Entry 7JG5 (electron microscopy, 3.40 A resolution); this record covers chains C and F of the 20 polymer chains in the assembly.

Chain C:
Molecule: ATP synthase subunit alpha
Organism: Mycolicibacterium smegmatis
Notes: EC 7.1.2.2
UniProtKB: A0A0D6IV93 (A0A0D6IV93_MYCSM); numbering as in UniProt (aligned over 23-548)
Chain sequence (548 residues; numbered 1 to 548; the number before each row is that of its first residue; X marks 22 residues of unknown identity (built as UNK)):
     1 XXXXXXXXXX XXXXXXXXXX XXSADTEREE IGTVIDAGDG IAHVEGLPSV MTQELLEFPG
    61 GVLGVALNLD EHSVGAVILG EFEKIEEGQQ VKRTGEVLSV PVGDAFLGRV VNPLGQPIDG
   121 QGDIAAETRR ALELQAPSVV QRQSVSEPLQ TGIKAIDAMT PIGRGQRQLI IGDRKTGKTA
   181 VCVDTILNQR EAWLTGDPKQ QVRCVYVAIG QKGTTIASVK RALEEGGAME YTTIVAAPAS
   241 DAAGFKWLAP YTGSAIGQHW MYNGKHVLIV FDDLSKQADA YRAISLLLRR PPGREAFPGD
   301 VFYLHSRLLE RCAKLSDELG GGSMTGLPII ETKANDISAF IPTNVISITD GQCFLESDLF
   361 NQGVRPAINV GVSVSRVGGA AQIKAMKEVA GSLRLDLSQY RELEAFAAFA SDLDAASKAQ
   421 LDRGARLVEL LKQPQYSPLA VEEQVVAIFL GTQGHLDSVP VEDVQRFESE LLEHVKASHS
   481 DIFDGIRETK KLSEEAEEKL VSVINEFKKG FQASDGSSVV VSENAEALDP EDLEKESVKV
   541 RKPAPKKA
Unresolved in the structure: 1-11, 23-28, 521-548
Ion coordination: Mg2+: T179 (together with ATP)
Ligand contacts:
  - ADP (adenosine-5'-diphosphate): I346, S347, V374, R376
  - ATP: K175, T176, G177, K178, T179, A180, Q211, D272, E331, F360, R365, Q433, P434, Q435

Chain F:
Molecule: ATP synthase subunit beta
Organism: Mycolicibacterium smegmatis
Notes: EC 7.1.2.2
UniProtKB: A0A0D6IU77 (A0A0D6IU77_MYCSM); numbering as in UniProt (aligned over 1-475)
Chain sequence (475 residues; row label = number of the first residue in the row):
     1 MTATAEKTAG RVVRITGPVV DVEFPRGSVP ELFNALHAEI TFGALAKTLT LEVAQHLGDS
    61 LVRCISMQPT DGLVRGVEVT DTGASISVPV GDGVKGHVFN ALGDCLDDPG YGKDFEHWSI
   121 HRKPPAFSDL EPRTEMLETG LKVVDLLTPY VRGGKIALFG GAGVGKTVLI QEMINRIARN
   181 FGGTSVFAGV GERTREGNDL WVELADANVL KDTALVFGQM DEPPGTRMRV ALSALTMAEF
   241 FRDEQGQDVL LFIDNIFRFT QAGSEVSTLL GRMPSAVGYQ PTLADEMGEL QERITSTRGR
   301 SITSMQAVYV PADDYTDPAP ATTFAHLDAT TELSRAVFSK GIFPAVDPLA SSSTILDPAI
   361 VGDEHYRVAQ EVIRILQRYK DLQDIIAILG IDELSEEDKQ LVNRARRIER FLSQNMMAAE
   421 QFTGQPGSTV PLKETIEAFD KLTKGEFDHL PEQAFFLIGG LDDLAKKAES LGAKL
Unresolved in the structure: 1-7, 472-475
Ion coordination: Mg2+: T167 (together with ADP)
Ligand contacts:
  - ADP (adenosine-5'-diphosphate): G161, A162, G163, V164, G165, K166, T167, V168, R193, F338, F343, M416, A419, F422, T423, L457
  - ATP (adenosine-5'-triphosphate): S353, T354, D357, Y366

Chain C / chain F interface:
Residue-residue contacts - 85 pairs, chain C then chain F:
  G46(C) with R75(F)
  L47(C) with R75(F), hydrogen bond (backbone-side chain)
  P48(C) with R75(F)
  S49(C) with V74(F)
  V50(C) with V74(F)
  M51(C) with F42(F), hydrophobic; G72(F)
  T52(C) with T70(F); D71(F); G72(F); L73(F), hydrogen bond (backbone-backbone)
  Q53(C) with D71(F)
  N68(C) with I15(F); T16(F)
  L69(C) with R14(F); I15(F), hydrogen bond (backbone-backbone); R75(F)
  D70(C) with V13(F); R14(F), salt bridge; R75(F), hydrogen bond (backbone-side chain)
  E71(C) with V13(F); R14(F), salt bridge
  V74(C) with R75(F)
  G95(C) with F42(F)
  E96(C) with F42(F)
  V97(C) with F42(F); L45(F), hydrophobic; D71(F)
  E133(C) with D71(F)
  L134(C) with L45(F), hydrophobic
  Q135(C) with P69(F); D221(F), hydrogen bond; E222(F), hydrogen bond
  A136(C) with D221(F), hydrogen bond (backbone-side chain)
  V139(C) with T194(F); G197(F); N198(F); F217(F), hydrophobic
  V140(C) with L106(F), hydrophobic; D107(F)
  R142(C) with T194(F); N198(F)
  Q143(C) with N198(F)
  S144(C) with N198(F)
  P291(C) with P274(F), hydrophobic
  P292(C) with V277(F)
  G293(C) with V277(F)
  R294(C) with V277(F); D314(F), salt bridge; D317(F), salt bridge
  G299(C) with E265(F)
  D300(C) with E265(F)
  F302(C) with M220(F), hydrophobic; R258(F); Q261(F)
  Y303(C) with M220(F); D221(F), hydrogen bond (side chain-backbone); E222(F); P223(F); R227(F); E265(F)
  S306(C) with M220(F)
  E310(C) with R193(F); T194(F), hydrogen bond
  R311(C) with D221(F), salt bridge
  S338(C) with A312(F); D313(F)
  T343(C) with A162(F); Y309(F), hydrogen bond (backbone-side chain); A312(F)
  N344(C) with Y309(F)
  I346(C) with A162(F), hydrophobic; R193(F), hydrogen bond (backbone-side chain)
  S347(C) with A162(F); R193(F), hydrogen bond (backbone-side chain); M220(F); R258(F), hydrogen bond; Y309(F)
  I348(C) with R193(F), hydrogen bond (backbone-side chain)
  T349(C) with R193(F), hydrogen bond (backbone-side chain)
  D350(C) with R193(F), salt bridge; R195(F), salt bridge
  R376(C) with R193(F); F422(F)
  V377(C) with F422(F)
Interface residues without a listed pair, chain C (55 interface residues in all): L67, S73, P137, S138, R167, R307, A339, F340, G378
Interface residues without a listed pair, chain F (47 interface residues in all): G17, G163, G191, W201, Q219, T268, G278, P311, R335

In short:
The interface between chain C and chain F involves 55 residues on one side and 47 on the other; the contacts
include 15 hydrogen bonds and 7 salt bridges. Among the polar pairs are D70(C)-R14(F), E71(C)-R14(F) and
R294(C)-D314(F).
Chain C is ATP synthase subunit alpha and chain F is ATP synthase subunit beta, both from Mycolicibacterium
smegmatis; the structure, Cryo-EM structure of bedaquiline-free Mycobacterium smegmatis ATP synthase
rotational state 1, was determined by electron microscopy (same publication as 7JG6, 7JG7, 7JG8, 7JG9, 7JGA,
7JGB and 7JGC).
